PDB entry 9ATB | electron microscopy, 3.40 A resolution | chains a and D of the 22 polymer chains in the assembly

Chain a (and D):
Name: Flagellin
Source organism: Cupriavidus gilardii
Notes: chain D of this document is another copy of the same molecule, construct and numbering; everything in this record applies to it too
UniProtKB: A0A849B394 (A0A849B394_9BURK); the construct has insertions or renumbered stretches relative to UniProt, so the offset changes along the chain: 1-285 = UniProt 1-285; 287-397 = UniProt 286-396
Chain sequence (397 residues; numbered 1 to 397; the number before each row is that of its first residue):
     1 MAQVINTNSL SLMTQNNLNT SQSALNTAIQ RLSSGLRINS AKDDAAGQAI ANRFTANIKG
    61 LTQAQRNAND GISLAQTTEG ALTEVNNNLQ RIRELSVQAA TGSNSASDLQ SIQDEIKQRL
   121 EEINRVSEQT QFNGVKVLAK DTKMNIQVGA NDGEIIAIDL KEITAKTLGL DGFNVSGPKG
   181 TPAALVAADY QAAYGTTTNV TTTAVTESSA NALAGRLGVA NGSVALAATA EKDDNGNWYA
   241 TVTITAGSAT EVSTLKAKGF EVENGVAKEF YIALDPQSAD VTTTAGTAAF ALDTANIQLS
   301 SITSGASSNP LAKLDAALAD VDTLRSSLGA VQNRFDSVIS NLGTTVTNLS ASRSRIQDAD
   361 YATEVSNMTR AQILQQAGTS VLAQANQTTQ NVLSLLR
Unresolved in the structure: 1, 397
Sequence notes: conflict K59 (Arg in A0A849B394), T196 (Ala in A0A849B394), N199 (Gln in A0A849B394), 21 further conflict positions vs the reference (A0A849B394) not listed; insertion (286)

Chain a / chain D interface:
Pairs across the interface (5; chain a residue first):
  S105(a) with R53(D)
  S107(a) with R53(D)
  D108(a) with I50(D); R53(D), salt bridge
  I112(a) with A46(D), hydrophobic
Other interface residues (no listed pair), chain a (7 interface residues in all): R91, N104, S111
Other interface residues (no listed pair), chain D (5 interface residues in all): D43, A45

Overview:
7 residues of chain a face 5 of chain D across their interface; the contacts include 1 salt bridge. Its one
salt-bridged contact is D108(a)-R53(D).
Chain a and chain D are both Flagellin (Cupriavidus gilardii); the structure, cryo-EM of Cupriavidus gilardii
flagellum, was determined by electron microscopy, deposited together with 9ATL.
